Entry 9BJZ (electron microscopy, 2.83 A resolution); this record covers chains A and B of the 4 polymer chains in the assembly.

Chain A:
Protein: DNA damage-binding protein 1
Organism: Homo sapiens
Notes: engineered mutation(s): residues 396-705 replaced with GNGNSG
UniProtKB: Q16531 (DDB1_HUMAN); residue numbers follow UniProt; this construct covers 1-395, 706-1140
Amino-acid sequence (853 residues; numbered -16 to 1140; 304 numbers in that range are skipped by the numbering (no residue carries them; nothing is unmodelled there); the number before each row is that of its first residue; numbers below 1 keep their minus sign (Met-16 is residue -16)):
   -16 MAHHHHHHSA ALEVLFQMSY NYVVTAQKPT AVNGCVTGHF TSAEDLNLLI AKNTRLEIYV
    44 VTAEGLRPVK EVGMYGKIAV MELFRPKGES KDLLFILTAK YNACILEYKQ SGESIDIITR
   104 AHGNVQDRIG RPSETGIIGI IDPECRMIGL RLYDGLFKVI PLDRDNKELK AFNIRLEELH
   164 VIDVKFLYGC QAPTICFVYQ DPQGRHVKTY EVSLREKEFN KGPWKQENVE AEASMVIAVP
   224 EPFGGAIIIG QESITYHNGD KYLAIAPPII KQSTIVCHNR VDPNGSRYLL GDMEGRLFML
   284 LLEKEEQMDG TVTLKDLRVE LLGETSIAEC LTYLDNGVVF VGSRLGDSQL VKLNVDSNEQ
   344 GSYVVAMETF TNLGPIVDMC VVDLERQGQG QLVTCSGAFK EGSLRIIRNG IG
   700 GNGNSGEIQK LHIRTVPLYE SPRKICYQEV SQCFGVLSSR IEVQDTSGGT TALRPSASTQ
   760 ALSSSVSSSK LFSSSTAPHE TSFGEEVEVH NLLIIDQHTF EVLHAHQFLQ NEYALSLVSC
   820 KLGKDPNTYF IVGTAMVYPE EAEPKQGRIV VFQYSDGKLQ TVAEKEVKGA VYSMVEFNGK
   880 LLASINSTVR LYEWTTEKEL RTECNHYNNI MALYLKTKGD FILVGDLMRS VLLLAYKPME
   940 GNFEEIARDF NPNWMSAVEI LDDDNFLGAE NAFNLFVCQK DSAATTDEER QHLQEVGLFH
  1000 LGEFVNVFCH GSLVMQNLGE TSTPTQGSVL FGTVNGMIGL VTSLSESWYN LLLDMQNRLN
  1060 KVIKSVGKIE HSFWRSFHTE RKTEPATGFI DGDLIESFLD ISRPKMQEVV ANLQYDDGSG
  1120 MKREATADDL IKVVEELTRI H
Disordered / not traced: -16 to 0, 700-707
Disulfide bonds: Cys18-Cys313
Differences from the reference sequence: initiating methionine (-16); expression tag (-15 to 0); linker (700-705)
UniProt features mapped onto this chain:
  - modified residue: Ser2 (N-acetylserine), Lys1067 (N6-acetyllysine), Thr1125 (Phosphothreonine)
  - natural variant: Asp184 to Gln186 (deletion: In WHIKERS), Arg188 (R188Q: In WHIKERS; R188W: In WHIKERS), Glu213 (E213K: In WHIKERS)
  - mutagenesis: Tyr316 to Asn319 (Impairs interaction with DDA1), Glu840 to Glu842 (Impairs interaction with AMBRA1, DTL, DET1, DCAF1, DCAF5, DCAF11 and DCAF8), Met910 to Tyr913 (Impairs interaction with AMBRA1, DTL and DCAF5), Trp953 (W953A: Impairs interaction with AMBRA1, ERCC8, DCAF5 and DCAF11)
  - cross-link: Lys1121 (Glycyl lysine isopeptide (Lys-Gly) (interchain with G-Cter in SUMO2))

Chain B:
Protein: DET1 homolog
Organism: Homo sapiens
UniProtKB: Q7L5Y6 (DET1_HUMAN); residue numbers follow UniProt; this construct covers 2-550
Amino-acid sequence (589 residues; each row starts with the number of its first residue; numbers below 1 keep their minus sign (Met-38 is residue -38)):
   -38 MSAWSHPQFE KGGGSGGGSG GSAWSHPQFE KLEVLFQGPG DHHVSTIKPR RIQNQNVIHR
    22 LERRRISSGK AGTHWHQVRV FHQNVFPNFT VVNVEKPPCF LRKFSPDGRY FIAFSSDQTS
    82 LEIYEYQGCQ AAEDLLQGYE GEILSNGNDQ RSVNIRGRLF ERFFVLLHIT NVAANGEHLN
   142 RECSLFTDDC RCVIVGSAAY LPDEPHPPFF EVYRNSESVT PNPRSPLEDY SLHIIDLHTG
   202 RLCDTRTFKC DKVVLSHNQG LYLYKNILAI LSVQQQTIHV FQVTPEGTFI DVRTIGRFCY
   262 EDDLLTVSAV FPEVQRDSQT GMANPFRDPF INSLKHRLLV YLWRRAEQDG SAMAKRRFFQ
   322 YFDQLRQLRM WKMQLLDENH LFIKYTSEDV VTLRVTDPSQ ASFFVVYNMV TTEVIAVFEN
   382 TSDELLELFE NFCDLFRNAT LHSEVQFPCS ASSNNFARQI QRRFKDTIIN AKYGGHTEAV
   442 RRLLGQLPIS AQSYSGSPYL DLSLFSYDDK WVSVMERPKT CGDHPIRFYA RDSGLLKFEI
   502 QAGLLGRPIN HTVRRLVAFT FHPFEPFAIS VQRTNAEYVV NFHMRHCCT
Disordered / not traced: -38 to 11, 275-286, 432-435, 475-480, 507-515
Differences from the reference sequence: initiating methionine (-38); expression tag (-37 to 1)

Interface between chain A and chain B:
Contacting residue pairs (103; chain A residue first):
  Ala62(A) - Ala32(B)  hydrophobic
  Arg111(A) - Tyr225(B)  hydrogen bond
  Arg111(A) - Leu402(B)
  Arg111(A) - Glu405(B)
  Arg111(A) - Gln407(B)
  Ile112(A) - Gln407(B)
  Gly113(A) - Gln407(B)
  Arg114(A) - Gln407(B)
  Arg114(A) - Phe408(B)  hydrogen bond (side chain-backbone)
  Arg114(A) - Pro409(B)  hydrogen bond (side chain-backbone)
  Arg114(A) - Asp462(B)  salt bridge
  Pro115(A) - His37(B)  hydrogen bond (backbone-side chain)
  Pro115(A) - Gln407(B)
  Ser116(A) - His37(B)
  Glu117(A) - Thr34(B)  hydrogen bond (backbone-side chain)
  Glu117(A) - His37(B)
  Thr118(A) - Lys31(B)
  Thr118(A) - Thr34(B)
  Gly119(A) - Ala32(B)
  Gly119(A) - Thr34(B)  hydrogen bond (backbone-side chain)
  Ile120(A) - Ala32(B)  hydrogen bond (backbone-backbone)
  Arg158(A) - Asn392(B)  hydrogen bond (side chain-backbone)
  Glu160(A) - Arg419(B)  hydrogen bond (backbone-side chain)
  Leu162(A) - Ser413(B)
  Leu162(A) - Ser414(B)
  Leu162(A) - Asn415(B)
  Leu162(A) - Asn416(B)
  Leu162(A) - Arg419(B)
  Gln183(A) - Asn416(B)  hydrogen bond (backbone-side chain)
  Asp184(A) - Asn416(B)
  Pro185(A) - Phe417(B)  hydrophobic
  Pro185(A) - Gln420(B)
  Gln186(A) - Gln420(B)
  Arg327(A) - Ser28(B)
  Leu328(A) - Ile27(B)
  Pro358(A) - Ile27(B)
  Val360(A) - Arg26(B)  hydrogen bond (backbone-side chain)
  Val360(A) - Ile27(B)  hydrophobic
  Phe382(A) - Ile27(B)  hydrophobic
  Arg722(A) - Arg26(B)  hydrogen bond (backbone-side chain)
  Lys723(A) - Arg26(B)
  Tyr812(A) - His20(B)  hydrogen bond
  Val836(A) - Asn17(B)
  Val836(A) - Ile19(B)  hydrophobic
  Tyr837(A) - Asn17(B)  hydrogen bond (backbone-side chain)
  Pro838(A) - Gln16(B)
  Pro838(A) - Asn17(B)
  Glu840(A) - Asn17(B)  hydrogen bond (backbone-side chain)
  Ala841(A) - Asn17(B)
  Ala841(A) - Val18(B)  hydrogen bond (backbone-backbone)
  Ala841(A) - Asn45(B)
  Glu842(A) - Asn17(B)
  Glu842(A) - Val18(B)
  Glu842(A) - Arg546(B)  salt bridge
  Pro843(A) - Ile19(B)  hydrophobic
  Lys844(A) - Cys549(B)
  Lys867(A) - Thr550(B)  hydrogen bond (side chain-backbone)
  Tyr871(A) - Ile19(B)  hydrophobic
  Tyr871(A) - Leu22(B)  hydrophobic
  Ser886(A) - Cys548(B)  hydrogen bond
  Tyr906(A) - Glu94(B)
  Tyr906(A) - Gln98(B)
  Asn907(A) - Gln91(B)
  Asn907(A) - Ala92(B)
  Asn907(A) - Glu94(B)
  Asn907(A) - Asp95(B)  hydrogen bond (side chain-backbone)
  Asn908(A) - Gln91(B)
  Ile909(A) - Cys90(B)  hydrophobic
  Ile909(A) - Arg546(B)  hydrogen bond (backbone-side chain)
  Tyr913(A) - Arg25(B)
  Arg928(A) - Gln88(B)  hydrogen bond (side chain-backbone)
  Arg928(A) - Gly89(B)
  Arg928(A) - Gln91(B)
  Arg928(A) - Glu526(B)  salt bridge
  Arg947(A) - Gln91(B)  hydrogen bond
  Phe949(A) - Tyr87(B)
  Phe949(A) - Gln88(B)
  Pro951(A) - Phe525(B)  hydrophobic
  Trp953(A) - Val39(B)
  Trp953(A) - Phe42(B)  hydrophobic
  Trp953(A) - His43(B)
  Met954(A) - Arg25(B)
  Asn970(A) - Arg25(B)
  Asn970(A) - His35(B)
  Asn970(A) - Val39(B)
  Phe972(A) - His35(B)
  Glu987(A) - Glu86(B)
  His991(A) - Arg70(B)  hydrogen bond
  His991(A) - Glu86(B)  salt bridge
  Phe1003(A) - Arg25(B)
  Asn1005(A) - Arg26(B)  hydrogen bond (side chain-backbone)
  Val1033(A) - Arg26(B)
  Val1033(A) - Ile27(B)
  Thr1078(A) - Trp36(B)
  Thr1078(A) - Glu405(B)
  Glu1079(A) - Trp36(B)
  Glu1079(A) - Ser404(B)  hydrogen bond (backbone-side chain)
  Glu1079(A) - Glu405(B)
  Glu1079(A) - Val406(B)
  Arg1080(A) - Glu405(B)
  Arg1080(A) - Phe525(B)
  Lys1081(A) - Glu405(B)  hydrogen bond (backbone-side chain)
  Thr1082(A) - Glu405(B)  hydrogen bond
Also at the interface, not in a pair above, chain A (73 interface residues in all): Asp137, His163, Glu312, Ala381, Leu814, Asn885, Met910, Leu912, Leu926, Met927, Asn950, Ala971, His1077
Also at the interface, not in a pair above, chain B (69 interface residues in all): Glu23, Ser29, Gly33, Val46, Ala93, Val126, Leu128, Lys226, Phe393, His403, Cys410, Ala412, Ser464, Lys498, Pro527

Overview:
The interface between chain A and chain B involves 73 residues on one side and 69 on the other, with 27
hydrogen bonds and 4 salt bridges. Among the polar pairs are Arg114(A)-Asp462(B), Glu842(A)-Arg546(B) and
Arg928(A)-Glu526(B). From UniProt: 12 mutagenesis sites on chain A.
Chain A is DNA damage-binding protein 1 and chain B is DET1 homolog, both from Homo sapiens; the structure,
Structure of the human DDD-Ube2e2 complex, was determined by electron microscopy.
